8CWV - chains A and B of the 4 polymer chains in the assembly; structure by X-ray diffraction, 2.51 A resolution.

== Chain A ==
Protein: Spike protein S1
Organism: Severe acute respiratory syndrome coronavirus 2
Notes: fragment: Receptor binding domain
UniProt: P0DTC2 (SPIKE_SARS2); numbering as in UniProt (aligned over 333-530)
Amino-acid sequence (205 residues; numbered 333 to 537; the number before each row is that of its first residue):
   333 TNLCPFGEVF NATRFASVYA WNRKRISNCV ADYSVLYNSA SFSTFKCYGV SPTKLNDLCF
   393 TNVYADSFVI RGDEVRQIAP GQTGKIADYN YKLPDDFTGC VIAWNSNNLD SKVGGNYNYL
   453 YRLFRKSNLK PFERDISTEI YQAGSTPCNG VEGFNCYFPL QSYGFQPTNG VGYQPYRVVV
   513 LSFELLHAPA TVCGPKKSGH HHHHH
Disordered / not traced: 333, 531-537
Sequence notes: expression tag (531-537)
Disulfide bonds: Cys336-Cys361, Cys379-Cys432, Cys391-Cys525, Cys480-Cys488
Covalently attached groups: glycan linked to Asn343
UniProt features mapped onto this chain:
  - region: Arg403 to Asp405 (Integrin-binding motif), Asn448 to Phe456 (Immunodominant HLA epitope recognized by the CD8+)
  - glycosylation: Asn343 (N-linked (GlcNAc...) (complex) asparagine)
  - natural variant: Gly339 (G339D: In strain: Omicron/BA.1, Omicron/BA.2 and 4 more; G339H: In strain: Omicron/BA.2.75, Omicron/XBB.1.5 and 1 more), Arg346 (R346K: In strain: Mu/B.1.621; R346T: In strain: Omicron/BQ.1.1, Omicron/XBB.1.5 and 1 more), Leu368 (L368I: In strain: Omicron/XBB.1.5, Omicron/EG.5.1), Ser371 (S371F: In strain: Omicron/BA.2, Omicron/BA.2.12.1 and 6 more; S371L: In strain: Omicron/BA.1), Ser373 (S373P: In strain: Omicron/BA.1, Omicron/BA.2 and 7 more), Ser375 (S375F: In strain: Omicron/BA.1, Omicron/BA.2 and 7 more), Thr376 (T376A: In strain: Omicron/BA.2, Omicron/BA.2.12.1 and 5 more), Asp405 (D405N: In strain: Omicron/BA.2, Omicron/BA.2.12.1 and 6 more), Arg408 (R408S: In strain: Omicron/BA.2, Omicron/BA.2.12.1 and 6 more), Lys417 (K417N: In strain: Beta/B.1.351, Omicron/BA.1 and 8 more; K417T: In strain: Gamma/P.1), Asn440 (N440K: In strain: Omicron/BA.1, Omicron/BA.2 and 7 more), Lys444 (K444T: In strain: Omicron/BQ.1.1), 16 further natural variant entries in UniProt
  - mutagenesis: Asn343 (N343Q: Reduced viral infectivity), Leu452 (L452R: Increased resistance to neutralizing antibodies. Decreases HLA binding to NF9 epitope. Increased binding affinity to human ACE2), Tyr453 (Y453F: Decreased HLA binding to NF9 epitope. Increased binding affinity to human ACE2), Ala475 (A475V: Increased resistance to neutralizing antibodies), Val483 (V483A: Increased resistance to neutralizing antibodies), Glu484 (E484D: Increased replication in human TMEM106B overexpressing cells), Phe490 (F490L: Increased resistance to neutralizing antibodies and human covalescent sera neutralization), Gln493 (Q493N: Reduced host ACE2-binding affinity in vitro; Q493Y: Reduced host ACE2-binding affinity in vitro), Asn501 (N501T: Reduced host ACE2-binding affinity in vitro; N501Y: Increased binding affinity to human ACE2), His519 (H519P: Increased resistance to human covalescent sera neutralization)
Reported in the primary citation:
  - specificity-determining residues: Ala372 (by similarity / conservation)
  - specificity-determining residues: Lys378, His519 (proposed by the authors, not directly observed)

== Chain B ==
Protein: Vhh 2-31
Organism: Lama glama
Notes: antibody fragment or engineered binder
Amino-acid sequence (156 residues; each row starts with the number of its first residue; a row labelled like 82A-82C holds insertion residues (82A, then the next letters in order); numbers below 1 keep their minus sign (Met-15 is residue -15)):
   -15 MASMTGGQQM GRDPNSQVQL VESGGGLVQA GESLRLSCAA SKPTFRNFAA GWFRQTPGKD
    45 REFVAVIE
   52A Y
    53 DGDSAYYADS VKGRFTISRD NAKNTVYLQM
82A-82C NRL
    83 KPGDTAVYIC AIGGNHYD
100A-100J PSKYYTADEY
   101 DYWGQGTQVT VSSKLAAALE HHHHHH
Disordered / not traced: -15 to 1, 112-126
Disulfide bonds: Cys22-Cys92

== Interface between chain A and chain B ==
Contacting residue pairs (30):
  Tyr369(A) with Tyr99(B), hydrophobic
  Ser375(A) with Lys100C(B), hydrogen bond (backbone-side chain)
  Phe377(A) with His98(B); Tyr99(B), hydrogen bond (backbone-backbone)
  Lys378(A) with Asn97(B); His98(B)
  Cys379(A) with Asn97(B), hydrogen bond (backbone-backbone)
  Tyr380(A) with Asn31(B); Phe32(B), hydrophobic; Gly95(B); Gly96(B); Asp101(B), hydrogen bond
  Gly381(A) with Asn31(B), hydrogen bond (backbone-backbone); Tyr52A(B), hydrogen bond (backbone-side chain)
  Val382(A) with Tyr52A(B)
  Ser383(A) with Tyr52A(B)
  Pro384(A) with Asn97(B); His98(B); Tyr99(B)
  Thr385(A) with Tyr99(B)
  Arg408(A) with Asp100H(B), salt bridge
  Ala411(A) with Asp101(B)
  Pro412(A) with Phe32(B), hydrophobic; Tyr102(B)
  Gly413(A) with Tyr102(B)
  Gln414(A) with Asp101(B), hydrogen bond (side chain-backbone)
  Asp427(A) with Lys26(B), salt bridge; Thr28(B); Phe32(B)
  Asp428(A) with Thr28(B)
Other interface residues (no listed pair), chain A (20 interface residues in all): Phe429, Thr430
Other interface residues (no listed pair), chain B (17 interface residues in all): Val2, Glu52, Asp53
From the paper, about this interface:
  - epitope / paratope residues, chain A: Phe377(A), Tyr380(A), Arg408(A), Pro412(A), Asp427(A)

== Overview ==
20 residues of chain A and 17 residues of chain B are in contact; the contacts include 7 hydrogen bonds and 2
salt bridges. Polar pairs include Arg408(A)-Asp100H(B), Asp427(A)-Lys26(B) and Ser375(A)-Lys100C(B). The paper
reports epitope/paratope residues Phe377(A), Tyr380(A) and Arg408(A) among others; specificity determinants
Ala372(A), Lys378(A) and His519(A).
Chain A is Spike protein S1 (Severe acute respiratory syndrome coronavirus 2) and chain B is Vhh 2-31 (Lama
glama); the structure, Crystal structure of SARS-CoV-2 spike protein receptor-binding domain in complex with a
cross-neutralizing nanobody 2-31 and ..., was determined by X-ray diffraction (same publication as 8CWU, 8CXN,
8CXQ, 8CY6, 8CY7, 8CY9 and 5 further entries).
